PDB entry 1O1K | X-ray diffraction, 2.00 A resolution | chains A and B of the 4 polymer chains in the assembly

Chain A:
Protein: Hemoglobin Alpha chain
Source organism: Homo sapiens
Reference sequence: P69905 (HBA_HUMAN); numbering as in UniProt (aligned over 1-141)
Amino-acid sequence (141 residues; row label = number of the first residue in the row):
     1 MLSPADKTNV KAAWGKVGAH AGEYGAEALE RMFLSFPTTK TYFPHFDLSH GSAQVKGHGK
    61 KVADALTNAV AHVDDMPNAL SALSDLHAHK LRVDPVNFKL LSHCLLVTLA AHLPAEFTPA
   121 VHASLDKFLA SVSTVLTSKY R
Not modelled in the structure: 1
Sequence notes: engineered mutation Met1 (Val in P69905)
Bound ions: heme Fe near His87 (its only coordinating residue here)
Small-molecule neighbours: heme (HEM): Met32, Thr39, Tyr42, Phe43, His45, Phe46, His58, Lys61, Val62, Ala65, Leu66, Leu83, Leu86, His87, Leu91, Val93, Asn97, Phe98, Leu101, Val132, Leu136
Curated features (UniProtKB/Swiss-Prot):
  - site: Lys61 (Not glycated)
  - natural variant: Asp6 (A6D: In J-Toronto; this construct carries the variant), Ala13 (A13D: In J-Paris 1/J-Aljezur), Glu27 (A27E: In Shenyang; this construct carries the variant), Lys61 (K61N: In Zambia; deletion: In Clinic), Asp64 (A64D: In Pontoise; this construct carries the variant), Asp75 (D75A: In Lille; D75G: In Chapel Hill; D75N: In G-Pest), Ala111 (A111D: In Petah Tikva)

Chain B:
Protein: Hemoglobin Beta chain
Source organism: Homo sapiens
Reference sequence: P68871 (HBB_HUMAN); numbering as in UniProt (aligned over 1-146)
Amino-acid sequence (146 residues; numbered 1 to 146; the number before each row is that of its first residue):
     1 MHLTPEEKSA VTALWGKVNV DEVGGEALGR LLVVYPWTQR FFESFGDLST PDAVMGNPKV
    61 KAHGKKWLGA FSDGLAHLDN LKGTFATLSE LHCDKLHVDP ENFRLLGNVL VCVLAHHFGK
   121 EFTPPVQAAY QKVVAGVANA LAHKYH
Sequence notes: engineered mutation Met1 (Val in P68871), Trp67 (Val in P68871)
Bound ions: heme Fe near His92 (its only coordinating residue here)
Small-molecule neighbours: heme (HEM): Leu31, Thr38, Phe41, Phe42, His63, Lys66, Trp67, Ala70, Phe71, Phe85, Leu88, Leu91, His92, Leu96, Val98, Asn102, Phe103, Leu106, Val137, Leu141
Curated features (UniProtKB/Swiss-Prot):
  - natural variant: Leu3 (H3L: In Graz; this construct carries the variant), Glu7 (E7A: In G-Makassar; E7K: In Hb C; E7Q: In Machida; E7V: In SKCA), Lys8 (E8K: In G-Siriraj; this construct carries the variant), Val11 (A11V: In Iraq-Halabja; this construct carries the variant), Gly16 (W16G: In Randwick; this construct carries the variant), Val23 (E23V: In D-Granada; this construct carries the variant), Gly24 (V24G: In Miyashiro; this construct carries the variant), Gly25 (G25D: In Moscva; G25R: In Riverdale-Bronx; G25V: In Savannah), Leu32 (L32P: In Yokohama), Val33 (L33V: In Muscat; this construct carries the variant), Arg40 (Q40R: In Tianshui; this construct carries the variant), Phe42 (F42Y: In Mequon; deletion: In Bruxelles), 11 further natural variant entries in UniProt

How chain A and chain B interact:
Contacting residue pairs - 36 pairs, chain A then chain B:
  Glu30(A) - Pro124(B)
  Arg31(A) - Phe122(B)  hydrogen bond (side chain-backbone)
  Arg31(A) - Thr123(B)
  Arg31(A) - Pro124(B)
  Arg31(A) - Gln127(B)  hydrogen bond
  Leu34(A) - Pro124(B)  hydrophobic
  Leu34(A) - Pro125(B)
  Leu34(A) - Ala128(B)
  Ser35(A) - Gln127(B)  hydrogen bond
  Ser35(A) - Ala128(B)
  Ser35(A) - Gln131(B)
  Phe36(A) - Gln131(B)
  His103(A) - Asn108(B)
  His103(A) - Gln131(B)  hydrogen bond
  Cys104(A) - Gln127(B)
  Val107(A) - Val111(B)  hydrophobic
  Val107(A) - Ala115(B)  hydrophobic
  Val107(A) - Gln127(B)
  Ala110(A) - Cys112(B)
  Ala110(A) - Ala115(B)
  Ala110(A) - His116(B)
  Ala111(A) - Ala115(B)
  Ala111(A) - Gly119(B)
  Pro114(A) - His116(B)  hydrogen bond (backbone-side chain)
  Phe117(A) - Arg30(B)  hydrogen bond (backbone-side chain)
  Phe117(A) - His116(B)
  Thr118(A) - Arg30(B)
  Pro119(A) - Arg30(B)
  Pro119(A) - Val33(B)
  Pro119(A) - Met55(B)  hydrophobic
  His122(A) - Arg30(B)  hydrogen bond
  His122(A) - Val34(B)
  His122(A) - Cys112(B)
  Ala123(A) - Val34(B)  hydrophobic
  Asp126(A) - Val34(B)
  Asp126(A) - Tyr35(B)
Other interface residues (no listed pair), chain A (19 interface residues in all): Leu106, Leu113
Other interface residues (no listed pair), chain B (20 interface residues in all): Glu26, Lys120

Overview:
Chain A and chain B form an interface of 19 and 20 residues respectively, with 7 hydrogen bonds. Among the
polar pairs are Arg31(A)-Phe122(B), Arg31(A)-Gln127(B) and Ser35(A)-Gln127(B). Ligands of chain A: heme. Bound
to chain B: heme.
Chain A is Hemoglobin Alpha chain and chain B is Hemoglobin Beta chain, both from Homo sapiens; the structure,
Deoxy hemoglobin (A,C:V1M; B,D:V1M,V67W), was determined by X-ray diffraction together with 1O1I, 1O1J, 1O1L,
1O1M, 1O1N, 1O1O and 1O1P from the same study.
